4AZ4 - chain A; structure by X-ray diffraction, 1.80 A resolution.

# Chain A
Protein: Peptide deformylase
From: Escherichia coli
Notes: EC 3.5.1.88
UniProt: P0A6K3 (DEF_ECOLI); residues 1-168 here correspond to UniProt positions 2-169 (UniProt number = residue number + 1)
Sequence (186 residues; each row starts with the number of its first residue):
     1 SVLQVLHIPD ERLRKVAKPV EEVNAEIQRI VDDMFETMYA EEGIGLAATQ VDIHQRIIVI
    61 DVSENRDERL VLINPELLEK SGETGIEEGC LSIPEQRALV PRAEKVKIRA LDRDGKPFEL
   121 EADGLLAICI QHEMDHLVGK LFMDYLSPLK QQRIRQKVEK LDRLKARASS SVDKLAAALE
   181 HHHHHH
Not modelled in the structure: 164-186
Modified residues: Cys129 (s-hydroxycysteine; CSO)
Sequence notes: expression tag (169-186)
Swiss-Prot annotation at these positions:
  - active site: Glu133
  - binding site (Fe cation): Cys90, His132, His136

# Overview
From UniProt: active-site residue Glu133 and 3 Fe cation-binding residues.
Chain A is Peptide deformylase (Escherichia coli); the structure, E.coli deformylase with Co(II) and
hydrosulfide, was determined by X-ray diffraction, deposited together with 4AL2 and 4AL3.
